Entry 9JIY (X-ray diffraction, 1.20 A resolution); this record covers chains B and C of the 3 polymer chains in the assembly.

[Chain B (and C)]
Name: Macrophage migration inhibitory factor
Organism: Homo sapiens
Notes: EC 5.3.2.1, 5.3.3.12; chain C of this document is another copy of the same molecule, construct and numbering; everything in this record applies to it too
Reference sequence: P14174 (MIF_HUMAN); residues 1-115 here = UniProt positions 1-115
Sequence (115 residues; each row starts with the number of its first residue):
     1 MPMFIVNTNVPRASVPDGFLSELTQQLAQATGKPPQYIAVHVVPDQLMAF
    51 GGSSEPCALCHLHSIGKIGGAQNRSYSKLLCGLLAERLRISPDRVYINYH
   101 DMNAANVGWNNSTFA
Unresolved in the structure: 1
Differences from the reference sequence: engineered mutation His61 (Ser in P14174), His100 (Tyr in P14174)
Bound ions: Zn2+ site 1: His63 (together with carbonate ion) (shared with His100(C) of chain C); Zn2+ site 2: His100 (together with carbonate ion) (shared with 1 residue of chain A)
Small-molecule neighbours: carbonate ion: His61, His63, Asn98, His100
Curated features (UniProtKB/Swiss-Prot):
  - active site: Pro2 (Proton acceptor)
  - binding site (substrate): Lys33, Ile65, Asn98
  - modified residue: Lys78 (N6-acetyllysine)
  - mutagenesis: Asn111 (N111C: Causes formation of interchain disulfide bonds with Cys-81 from another subunit)
From the paper describing this entry:
  - mutagenesis - Y100H (Kd 8.9 uM): increased binding to Zn2+
  - mutagenesis - Y100H: increased catalytic activity on without the addition of zinc ions
  - mutagenesis - S61H/Y100H: increased catalytic activity on zinc ions
  - mutagenesis - Y100H: decreased catalytic activity on Zn3-MIF(Y100H)
  - mutagenesis - S61H/Y100H, Y100H: increased catalytic activity on Zn2+

[How chain B and chain C interact]
Residue-residue contacts - 58 pairs, chain B then chain C:
  Met3(B) - Leu59(C)  hydrophobic
  Met3(B) - His61(C)
  Met3(B) - Tyr96(C)  hydrophobic
  Met3(B) - Asn98(C)
  Arg12(B) - Leu47(C)
  Leu20(B) - Leu47(C)  hydrophobic
  Leu20(B) - Met48(C)
  Thr24(B) - Gly52(C)
  Pro35(B) - Gly51(C)
  Gln36(B) - Phe50(C)
  Gln36(B) - Gly51(C)
  Tyr37(B) - Tyr96(C)  hydrogen bond (backbone-side chain)
  Ile38(B) - Phe50(C)
  Ile38(B) - Gly51(C)  hydrogen bond (backbone-backbone)
  Ala39(B) - Ala49(C)
  Ala39(B) - Leu59(C)  hydrophobic
  Val40(B) - Met48(C)
  Val40(B) - Ala49(C)  hydrogen bond (backbone-backbone)
  His41(B) - Asn7(C)
  His41(B) - Gln46(C)  hydrogen bond
  His41(B) - Leu47(C)
  Val42(B) - Leu47(C)  hydrogen bond (backbone-backbone)
  Val43(B) - Gln46(C)
  Pro44(B) - Leu47(C)
  His63(B) - His61(C)
  His63(B) - His100(C)
  Met102(B) - Asn98(C)
  Met102(B) - Tyr99(C)
  Ala105(B) - Asn73(C)  hydrogen bond (backbone-side chain)
  Asn106(B) - Ile68(C)
  Asn106(B) - Asn73(C)  hydrogen bond
  Asn106(B) - Ile97(C)
  Asn106(B) - Asn98(C)
  Asn106(B) - Tyr99(C)  hydrogen bond (backbone-backbone)
  Val107(B) - Ile97(C)
  Val107(B) - Asn98(C)
  Gly108(B) - Ser77(C)
  Gly108(B) - Val95(C)
  Gly108(B) - Tyr96(C)
  Gly108(B) - Ile97(C)  hydrogen bond (backbone-backbone)
  Gly108(B) - Tyr99(C)
  Trp109(B) - Phe50(C)
  Trp109(B) - Asp93(C)  hydrogen bond (side chain-backbone)
  Trp109(B) - Val95(C)
  Trp109(B) - Tyr96(C)
  Asn110(B) - Pro92(C)  hydrogen bond (backbone-backbone)
  Asn110(B) - Asp93(C)
  Asn111(B) - Arg74(C)
  Asn111(B) - Ser77(C)
  Asn111(B) - Lys78(C)
  Asn111(B) - Cys81(C)
  Asn111(B) - Pro92(C)
  Ser112(B) - Arg74(C)
  Ser112(B) - Ser77(C)  hydrogen bond (backbone-side chain)
  Thr113(B) - Asn73(C)
  Thr113(B) - Arg74(C)
  Thr113(B) - Ser77(C)
  Phe114(B) - Tyr96(C)  hydrophobic
Also at the interface, not in a pair above, chain B (29 interface residues in all): Pro2, Val15, Ala115
Also at the interface, not in a pair above, chain C (27 interface residues in all): Gly70, Gly82, Arg94

[Summary]
29 residues of chain B and 27 residues of chain C are in contact; the contacts include 12 hydrogen bonds.
Polar pairs include Tyr37(B)-Tyr96(C), His41(B)-Gln46(C) and Ala105(B)-Asn73(C). Chain B binds carbonate ion.
The paper reports that S61H/Y100H and Y100H of chain B increase catalytic activity on Zn2+; Y100H of chain B
increases binding to Zn2+.
Both chains are Macrophage migration inhibitory factor (Homo sapiens). Entry 9JIY (Macrophage migration
inhibitory factor S61H/Y100H mutant complexed with three Zinc ions (Zn3-MIF(S61H/Y100H)-L)) was determined by
X-ray diffraction (same publication as 9JIT, 9JIV, 9JIZ and 9JJ0).
